PDB entry 4Y8O | X-ray diffraction, 2.70 A resolution | chains T and U of the 32 polymer chains in the assembly

[Chain T]
Name: Probable proteasome subunit alpha type-7
Organism: Saccharomyces cerevisiae (strain ATCC 204508 / S288c)
Notes: EC 3.4.25.1
UniProt: P21242 (PSA7_YEAST); residues -3 to 284 here correspond to UniProt positions 1-288 (UniProt number = residue number + 4)
Chain sequence (288 residues; row label = number of the first residue in the row; numbers below 1 keep their minus sign (Met-3 is residue -3)):
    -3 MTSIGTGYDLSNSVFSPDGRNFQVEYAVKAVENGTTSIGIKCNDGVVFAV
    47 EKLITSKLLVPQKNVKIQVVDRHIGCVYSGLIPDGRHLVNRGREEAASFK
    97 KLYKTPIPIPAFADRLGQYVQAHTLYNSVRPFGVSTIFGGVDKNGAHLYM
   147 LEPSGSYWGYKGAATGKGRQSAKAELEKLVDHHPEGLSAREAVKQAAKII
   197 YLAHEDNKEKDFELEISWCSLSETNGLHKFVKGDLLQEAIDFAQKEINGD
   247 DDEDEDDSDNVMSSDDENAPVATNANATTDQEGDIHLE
Unresolved in the structure: -3 to 1, 245-284
Curated features (UniProtKB/Swiss-Prot):
  - modified residue: Thr-2 (N-acetylthreonine)

[Chain U]
Name: Proteasome subunit alpha type-1
Organism: Saccharomyces cerevisiae (strain ATCC 204508 / S288c)
Notes: EC 3.4.25.1
UniProt: P21243 (PSA1_YEAST); residues -8 to 243 here correspond to UniProt positions 1-252 (UniProt number = residue number + 9)
Chain sequence (252 residues; numbered -8 to 243; the number before each row is that of its first residue; numbers below 1 keep their minus sign (Met-8 is residue -8)):
    -8 MSGAAAASAAGYDRHITIFSPEGRLYQVEYAFKATNQTNINSLAVRGKDC
    42 TVVISQKKVPDKLLDPTTVSYIFCISRTIGMVVNGPIPDARNAALRAKAE
    92 AAEFRYKYGYDMPCDVLAKRMANLSQIYTQRAYMRPLGVILTFVSVDEEL
   142 GPSIYKTDPAGYYVGYKATATGPKQQEITTNLENHFKKSKIDHINEESWE
   192 KVVEFAITHMIDALGTEFSKNDLEVGVATKDKFFTLSAENIEERLVAIAE
   242 QD
Unresolved in the structure: -8 to 1, 243

[How chain T and chain U interact]
Contacting residue pairs (67; chain T residue first):
  Thr2(T) with His6(U), hydrogen bond (backbone-side chain)
  Gly3(T) with His6(U)
  Tyr4(T) with Arg5(U); His6(U); Tyr21(U), hydrogen bond
  Ser9(T) with Arg126(U)
  Val10(T) with His6(U); Gln18(U)
  Phe11(T) with Gln18(U), hydrogen bond (backbone-side chain); Tyr21(U); Ala22(U), hydrophobic; Ala25(U), hydrophobic; Arg126(U); Pro127(U); Gly129(U)
  Ser12(T) with Tyr21(U)
  Pro13(T) with Tyr21(U), hydrophobic; Lys24(U), hydrogen bond (backbone-side chain)
  Asp14(T) with Lys24(U)
  Gly15(T) with Tyr21(U); Ala25(U)
  Lys37(T) with Asp56(U), salt bridge
  Asp110(T) with Arg82(U)
  Gln114(T) with Arg82(U), hydrogen bond (side chain-backbone); Asn83(U); Leu86(U)
  Gln117(T) with Pro79(U); Asp80(U); Asn83(U), hydrogen bond; Arg126(U)
  Thr120(T) with Arg126(U), hydrogen bond (backbone-side chain)
  Leu121(T) with Tyr124(U); Met125(U), hydrophobic; Arg126(U), hydrogen bond (backbone-backbone); Leu128(U), hydrophobic
  Tyr122(T) with Tyr124(U); Met125(U), hydrophobic
  Ser150(T) with Pro79(U)
  Gly151(T) with Pro79(U)
  Ser152(T) with Ile78(U); Pro79(U)
  Tyr153(T) with Arg82(U), hydrogen bond (backbone-side chain)
  Trp154(T) with Leu55(U), hydrophobic; Thr59(U); Val60(U), hydrophobic; Ser61(U); Tyr62(U); Ile78(U), hydrophobic; Arg82(U)
  Gly155(T) with Leu55(U); Asp56(U), hydrogen bond (backbone-backbone); Thr59(U), hydrogen bond (backbone-side chain)
  Tyr156(T) with Leu54(U); Leu55(U); Asp56(U)
  Lys157(T) with Lys53(U); Leu54(U), hydrogen bond (backbone-backbone); Leu55(U); Asp56(U)
  Gly158(T) with Leu54(U), hydrogen bond (backbone-backbone)
  Lys169(T) with Asp52(U); Leu54(U)
  Leu172(T) with Leu54(U), hydrophobic
  Glu173(T) with Lys53(U), salt bridge; Leu54(U)
  Val176(T) with Leu54(U), hydrophobic
  Asp177(T) with Lys53(U), salt bridge
Interface residues without a listed pair, chain T (32 interface residues in all): Tyr145
Interface residues without a listed pair, chain U (29 interface residues in all): Pro57

[Summary]
32 residues of chain T and 29 residues of chain U are in contact, with 13 hydrogen bonds and 3 salt bridges.
Polar pairs include Lys37(T)-Asp56(U), Glu173(T)-Lys53(U) and Asp177(T)-Lys53(U).
Here chain T is Probable proteasome subunit alpha type-7 and chain U is Proteasome subunit alpha type-1, both
from Saccharomyces cerevisiae (strain ATCC 204508 / S288c). Entry 4Y8O (Yeast 20S proteasome beta7-delta7_Cter
mutant in complex with Ac-PAF-ep) was determined by X-ray diffraction (same publication as 4Y69, 4Y6A, 4Y6V,
4Y6Z, 4Y70, 4Y74 and 34 further entries).
